PDB entry 5V0B | X-ray diffraction, 2.63 A resolution | chains Z and B of the 3 polymer chains in the assembly

== Chain Z ==
Molecule: Exonuclease 1
Source organism: Homo sapiens
Notes: EC 3.1.-.-
Reference sequence: Q9UQ84 (EXO1_HUMAN); residues 1-352 here = UniProt positions 1-352
Sequence (358 residues; numbered 1 to 358; the number before each row is that of its first residue):
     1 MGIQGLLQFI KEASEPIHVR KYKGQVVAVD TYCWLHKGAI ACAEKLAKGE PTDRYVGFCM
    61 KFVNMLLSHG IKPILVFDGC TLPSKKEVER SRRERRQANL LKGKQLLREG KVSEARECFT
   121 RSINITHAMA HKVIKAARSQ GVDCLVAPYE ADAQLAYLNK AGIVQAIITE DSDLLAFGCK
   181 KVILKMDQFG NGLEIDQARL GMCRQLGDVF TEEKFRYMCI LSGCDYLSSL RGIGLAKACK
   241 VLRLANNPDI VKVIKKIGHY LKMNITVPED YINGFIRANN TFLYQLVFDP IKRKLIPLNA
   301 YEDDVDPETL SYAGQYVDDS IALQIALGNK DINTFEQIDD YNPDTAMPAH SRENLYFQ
Unresolved in the structure: 1, 346-358
Sequence notes: expression tag (353-358)
Curated features (UniProtKB/Swiss-Prot):
  - binding site (Mg(2+)): Asp30, Asp78, Glu150, Asp152, Asp171, Asp173, Asp225, Asp270
  - natural variant: Glu109 (E109K: Abrogates exonuclease activity)
  - mutagenesis: Asp78 (D78A: Abrogates double-stranded DNA exonuclease activity and endonuclease activity against 5'-overhanging flap structures. Also reduces DNA-binding to 5'-overhanging flap structures), Asp173 (D173A: Abrogates double-stranded DNA exonuclease activity and endonuclease activity against 5'-overhanging flap structures. No effect on DNA-binding to 5'-overhanging flap structures), Asp225 (D225A: Abrogates double-stranded DNA exonuclease activity and endonuclease activity against 5'-overhanging flap structures. Also enhances DNA-binding to 5'-overhanging flap structures)
Bound ions: Mn2+ site 1: Asp152, Asp171, Asp173 (shared with DC1(B) of chain B); Mn2+ site 2 near Asp152 (its only coordinating residue here); Na+: Ser222, Ser229, Ile233 (shared with 1 residue of chain A)
What the authors report for this chain:
  - conformationally variable residues (side-chain flip): Tyr32
  - mutagenesis - Y32A (20-fold), H36A (150-fold): decreased catalytic activity (citing earlier work)
  - catalytic residues: Asp30, Asp78, Asp152, Asp171, Asp173 (by similarity / conservation)

== Chain B ==
Molecule: 9-nt DNA strand
Sequence (9 nucleotides; each row starts with the number of its first residue):
     1 CGACTAGCG
Bound ions: Mn2+: DC1 (shared with Asp152(Z), Asp171(Z), Asp173(Z) of chain Z)

== Interface between chain Z and chain B ==
Residue-residue contacts (15; chain Z residue first):
  Gly2(Z) - DC1(B)  hydrogen bond to the phosphate
  Gly2(Z) - DG2(B)  phosphate contact
  Leu7(Z) - DG2(B)  phosphate contact
  Leu7(Z) - DA3(B)  phosphate contact
  Gln8(Z) - DA3(B)  phosphate contact
  Arg92(Z) - DC1(B)  salt bridge to the phosphate
  Glu170(Z) - DC1(B)  phosphate contact
  Glu170(Z) - DG2(B)  sugar contact
  Asp171(Z) - DC1(B)  phosphate contact
  Asp171(Z) - DG2(B)  phosphate contact
  Ser172(Z) - DG2(B)  hydrogen bond to the phosphate
  Asp173(Z) - DC1(B)  phosphate contact
  Lys185(Z) - DG2(B)  hydrogen bond to the phosphate
  Lys185(Z) - DA3(B)  salt bridge to the phosphate
  Asp225(Z) - DC1(B)  phosphate contact
Other interface residues (no listed pair), chain Z (12 interface residues in all): Ile3, Asp152
Other interface residues (no listed pair), chain B (4 interface residues in all): DC4

== In short ==
Chain Z and chain B form an interface of 12 and 4 residues respectively; the contacts include 3 hydrogen bonds
and 2 salt bridges. Polar contacts include Gly2(Z)-DC1(B), Ser172(Z)-DG2(B) and Lys185(Z)-DG2(B). From the
paper: catalytic residues Asp30(Z), Asp78(Z) and Asp152(Z) among others; Y32A and H36A of chain Z reduce
catalytic activity.
Here chain Z is Exonuclease 1 (Homo sapiens) and chain B is a 9-nt DNA strand. Entry 5V0B (Crystal structure
of human exonuclease 1 Exo1 (WT) in complex with 5' recessed-end DNA (rIX)) was determined by X-ray
diffraction, deposited together with 5UZV, 5V04, 5V05, 5V06, 5V07, 5V08 and 4 further entries.
